PDB entry 3G0H | X-ray diffraction, 2.70 A resolution | chains A and E

# Chain A
Molecule: ATP-dependent RNA helicase DDX19B
Source organism: Homo sapiens
Notes: EC 3.6.1.-
UniProt: Q9UMR2 (DD19B_HUMAN); residues 54-475 here = UniProt positions 54-475
Chain sequence (424 residues; each row starts with the number of its first residue):
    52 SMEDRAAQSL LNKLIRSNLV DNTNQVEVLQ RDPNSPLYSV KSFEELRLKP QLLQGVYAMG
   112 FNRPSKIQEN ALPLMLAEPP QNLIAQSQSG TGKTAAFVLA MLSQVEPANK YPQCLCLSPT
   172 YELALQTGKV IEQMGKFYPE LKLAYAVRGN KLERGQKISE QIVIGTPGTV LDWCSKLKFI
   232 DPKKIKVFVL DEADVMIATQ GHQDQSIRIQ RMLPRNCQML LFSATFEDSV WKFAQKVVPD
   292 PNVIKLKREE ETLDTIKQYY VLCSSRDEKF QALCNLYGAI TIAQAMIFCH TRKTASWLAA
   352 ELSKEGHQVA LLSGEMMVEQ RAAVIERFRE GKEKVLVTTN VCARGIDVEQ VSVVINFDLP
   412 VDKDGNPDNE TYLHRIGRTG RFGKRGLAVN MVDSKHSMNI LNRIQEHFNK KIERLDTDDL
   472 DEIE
Disordered / not traced: 52-59, 468-475
Construct notes: expression tag (52-53)
Residues lining bound ligands: AMP-PNP (ANP; phosphoaminophosphonic acid-adenylate ester): Phe94, Phe112, Asn113, Arg114, Pro115, Ser116, Gln119, Gln139, Ser140, Gly141, Thr142, Gly143, Lys144, Thr145, Gln177, Glu243, Ala275, Gly396, Asp398, His425, Arg429, Arg432, Phe433
Curated features (UniProtKB/Swiss-Prot):
  - region: Asp55 to Ser68 (N-terminal helix)
  - motif: Lys92 to Glu120 (Q motif), Asp242 to Asp245 (DEAD box)
  - binding site (ATP): Gln119, Ser138 to Thr145, Arg429, Arg432
  - mutagenesis: Asp223 (D223R: Impairs interaction with NUP214 and RNA), Glu243 (E243Q: Loss of activity), Ile258 (I258A: Impairs interaction with NUP214), Arg259 (R259D: Impairs interaction with NUP214), Arg262 (R262A: Impairs interaction with NUP214)
What the authors report for this chain:
  - binding site for the 7-nt RNA strand (chain E): Lys202, Asp223, Lys227
  - catalytic residues: Arg429 (citing earlier work)

# Chain E
Molecule: 7-nt RNA strand
Sequence (7 nucleotides; numbered 1 to 7; the number before each row is that of its first residue):
     1 UUUUUUU

# Chain A / chain E interface
Residue-residue contacts (39; chain A residue first):
  Pro170(A) - U3(E)  hydrogen bond to the sugar
  Pro170(A) - U4(E)  sugar contact
  Thr171(A) - U3(E)  sugar contact
  Thr171(A) - U4(E)  phosphate contact
  Tyr172(A) - U4(E)  hydrogen bond to the phosphate
  Arg199(A) - U5(E)  phosphate contact
  Arg199(A) - U6(E)  phosphate contact
  Lys202(A) - U6(E)  hydrogen bond to the base
  Leu203(A) - U6(E)  hydrogen bond to the base
  Thr217(A) - U4(E)  phosphate contact
  Thr217(A) - U5(E)  hydrogen bond to the phosphate
  Pro218(A) - U4(E)  sugar contact
  Gly219(A) - U4(E)  hydrogen bond to the sugar
  Gly219(A) - U5(E)  base contact
  Thr220(A) - U5(E)  hydrogen bond to the phosphate
  Asp223(A) - U5(E)  hydrogen bond to the sugar
  Asp223(A) - U6(E)  hydrogen bond to the sugar
  Lys227(A) - U6(E)  hydrogen bond to the sugar
  Lys227(A) - U7(E)  hydrogen bond to the phosphate
  Leu228(A) - U6(E)  base contact
  Phe230(A) - U6(E)  base contact
  His253(A) - U3(E)  hydrogen bond to the base
  His253(A) - U4(E)  hydrogen bond to the sugar
  Gln256(A) - U4(E)  hydrogen bond to the sugar
  His341(A) - U1(E)  hydrogen bond to the sugar
  His341(A) - U2(E)  sugar contact
  Thr342(A) - U1(E)  phosphate contact
  Thr342(A) - U2(E)  phosphate contact
  Arg343(A) - U2(E)  hydrogen bond to the phosphate
  Arg343(A) - U3(E)  salt bridge to the phosphate
  Ser364(A) - U3(E)  phosphate contact
  Gly365(A) - U3(E)  hydrogen bond to the phosphate
  Arg372(A) - U4(E)  salt bridge to the phosphate
  Thr390(A) - U2(E)  hydrogen bond to the phosphate
  Thr390(A) - U3(E)  hydrogen bond to the phosphate
  Asn391(A) - U2(E)  sugar contact
  Val392(A) - U2(E)  sugar contact
  Val392(A) - U3(E)  phosphate contact
  Lys414(A) - U1(E)  base contact
Other interface residues (no listed pair), chain A (28 interface residues in all): Asn201, Leu222

# Overview
28 residues of chain A face 7 of chain E across their interface; the contacts include 19 hydrogen bonds and 2
salt bridges. Polar pairs include Lys202(A)-U6(E), Leu203(A)-U6(E) and His253(A)-U3(E). Chain A binds AMP-PNP.
From the paper: the catalytic residue Arg429(A); a binding site for the 7-nt RNA strand (chain E) at
Lys202(A), Asp223(A) and Lys227(A).
Here chain A is ATP-dependent RNA helicase DDX19B (Homo sapiens) and chain E is a 7-nt RNA strand. Entry 3G0H
(Human dead-box RNA helicase DDX19, in complex with an ATP-analogue and RNA) was determined by X-ray
diffraction (same publication as 3EWS).
